9CRQ - chains S and C of the 12 polymer chains in the assembly; structure by electron microscopy, 3.07 A resolution.

== Chain S ==
Molecule: 63-nt RNA strand
Organism: Saccharolobus solfataricus
Sequence (63 nucleotides; each row starts with the number of its first residue):
     1 AUUGAAAGUUCUGUUUCGAAGAAAACCCGCCUCAGAUUCAUUAUGGGGAU
    51 AAUCUCUUAUAGA
Not modelled in the structure: 36-63

== Chain C ==
Molecule: CRISPR-associated aCascade subunit Cas7/Csa2 2
Organism: Saccharolobus solfataricus P2
Reference sequence: Q97Y91 (CSA2B_SACS2); residue numbers follow UniProt; this construct covers 1-321
Amino-acid sequence (321 residues; numbered 1 to 321; the number before each row is that of its first residue):
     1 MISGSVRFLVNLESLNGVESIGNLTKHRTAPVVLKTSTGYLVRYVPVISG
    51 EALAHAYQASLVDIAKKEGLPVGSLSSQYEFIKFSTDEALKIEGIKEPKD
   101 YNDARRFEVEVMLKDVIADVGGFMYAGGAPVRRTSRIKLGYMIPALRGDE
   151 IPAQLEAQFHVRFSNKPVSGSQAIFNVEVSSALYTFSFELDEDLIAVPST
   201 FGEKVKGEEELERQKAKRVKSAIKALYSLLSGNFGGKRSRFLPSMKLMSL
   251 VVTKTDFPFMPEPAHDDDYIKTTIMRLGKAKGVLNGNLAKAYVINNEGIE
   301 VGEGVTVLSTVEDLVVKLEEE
Not modelled in the structure: 169-172, 321
UniProt features mapped onto this chain:
  - mutagenesis: His160 (H160A: Significantly reduced affinity for crRNA)

== Chain S / chain C interface ==
Pairs across the interface - 33 pairs, chain S then chain C:
  U16(S) - Arg132(C)  base contact
  C17(S) - Phe123(C)  sugar contact
  C17(S) - Met124(C)  base contact
  C17(S) - Arg132(C)  sugar contact
  C17(S) - Arg133(C)  sugar contact
  G18(S) - Ser85(C)  base contact
  G18(S) - Met124(C)  base contact
  G18(S) - Thr134(C)  phosphate contact
  G18(S) - Ser135(C)  hydrogen bond to the phosphate
  A19(S) - Glu51(C)  hydrogen bond to the sugar
  A19(S) - Gln58(C)  phosphate contact
  A19(S) - Phe81(C)  sugar contact
  A19(S) - Lys83(C)  salt bridge to the phosphate
  A20(S) - Ala52(C)  sugar contact
  A20(S) - His55(C)  salt bridge to the phosphate
  G21(S) - Gly17(C)  sugar contact
  G21(S) - Val18(C)  base contact
  G21(S) - Arg28(C)  salt bridge to the phosphate
  A22(S) - Leu15(C)  phosphate contact
  A22(S) - Asn16(C)  phosphate contact
  A22(S) - Lys237(C)  phosphate contact
  A23(S) - Gly236(C)  phosphate contact
  A23(S) - Lys237(C)  hydrogen bond to the phosphate
  A23(S) - Arg238(C)  phosphate contact
  A24(S) - Ser239(C)  hydrogen bond to the phosphate
  A25(S) - Val161(C)  sugar contact
  A25(S) - Arg162(C)  base contact
  A25(S) - Phe175(C)  stacking on the base
  A25(S) - Arg240(C)  salt bridge to the phosphate
  C26(S) - Phe163(C)  phosphate contact
  C27(S) - Phe159(C)  base contact
  C27(S) - His160(C)  salt bridge to the phosphate
  C27(S) - Val161(C)  phosphate contact
Other interface residues (no listed pair), chain C (33 interface residues in all): Glu19, Ser49, Gly121, Gly122

== In short ==
The interface between chain S and chain C involves 12 residues on one side and 33 on the other; the contacts
include 4 hydrogen bonds, 5 salt bridges and 1 aromatic stacking contact. Polar contacts include
A19(S)-Glu51(C), G18(S)-Ser135(C) and A23(S)-Lys237(C).
Here chain S is a 63-nt RNA strand (Saccharolobus solfataricus) and chain C is CRISPR-associated aCascade
subunit Cas7/Csa2 2 (Saccharolobus solfataricus P2). Entry 9CRQ (Post-targeting aCascade Type IA CRISPR-Cas
Surveillance Complexes) was determined by electron microscopy.
